Entry 8UFH (electron microscopy, 3.20 A resolution); this record covers chains B and G of the 4 polymer chains in the assembly.

Chain B:
Name: Lipopolysaccharide export system ATP-binding protein LptB
Organism: Acinetobacter baylyi ADP1
UniProt: Q6FC66 (Q6FC66_ACIAD); numbering as in UniProt (aligned over 1-249)
Amino-acid sequence (257 residues; row label = number of the first residue in the row; numbers below 1 keep their minus sign (Met-7 is residue -7)):
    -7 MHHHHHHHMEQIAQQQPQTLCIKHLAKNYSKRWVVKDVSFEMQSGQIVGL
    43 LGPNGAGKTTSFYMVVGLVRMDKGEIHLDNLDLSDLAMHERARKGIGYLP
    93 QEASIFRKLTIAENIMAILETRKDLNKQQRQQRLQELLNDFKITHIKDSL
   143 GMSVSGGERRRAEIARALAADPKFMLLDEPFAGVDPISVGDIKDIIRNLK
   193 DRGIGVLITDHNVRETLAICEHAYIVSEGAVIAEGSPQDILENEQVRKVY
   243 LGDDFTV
Not modelled in the structure: -7 to 9, 248-249
Sequence notes: expression tag (-7 to 0)

Chain G:
Name: LPS export ABC transporter permease LptG
Organism: Acinetobacter baylyi ADP1
UniProt: Q6FFD6 (Q6FFD6_ACIAD); residue numbers follow UniProt; this construct covers 1-356
Amino-acid sequence (356 residues; numbered 1 to 356; the number before each row is that of its first residue):
     1 MLARRIVAKHVTKTTALAMLGTTIVLVILQVLFTYLGELSNLKADYSAWQ
    51 AFLYVLWGAPRYLYEILPISALIGAILGLGTLASNSELIVMRSVGISLWR
   101 IVGWVIRSALVLVLLSFALSEWVVPYTNERANSVKSHQSVAALGEVRGYW
   151 SREGQRFIYVDYANSQGQLKRIQVVDFDDNYRLKSVTNAEQGQFVKDGQW
   201 LLNHSQQMAIQGQGDAVLANAAKQPFSLALQPKYVHMVTIDPEDLSFSQL
   251 VSFMNYMREYSQVPKTYQLAFWKKVASPFALITLVLVACSFIFGPLRQQS
   301 MGFRLVIALFIGLGFYYLQDFLGYASLVYNPSPAWFVLGPIVLMFVAGSY
   351 LLYRAR
Not modelled in the structure: 1-4, 136-144, 211-225, 356
Ligand contacts:
  - WJW ((2R,4R,5R,6R)-2-[(2R,4R,5R,6R)-5-[(2S,4R,5R,6R)-4-[(2R,3R,4R,5S,6S)-3-acetamido-6-carboxy-4,5-bis(oxidanyl)oxan-2-yl]oxy-6-[(1R)-1,2-bis(oxidanyl)ethyl]-2-carboxy-5-oxidanyl-oxan-2-yl]oxy-6-[(1R)-1,2-bis(oxidanyl)ethyl]-2-carboxy-2-[[(2R,3S,4R,5R,6R)-4-[(3S)-3-dodecanoyloxydodecanoyl]oxy-6-[[(2R,3S,4R,5R,6R)-5-[[(3R)-3-heptanoyloxynonanoyl]amino]-3-oxidanyl-4-[(3R)-3-oxidanyloctanoyl]oxy-6-phosphonooxy-oxan-2-yl]methoxy]-5-[[(3S)-3-[(3R)-3-oxidanyldodecanoyl]oxydecanoyl]amino]-3-phosphonooxy-oxan-2-yl]methoxy]oxan-4-yl]oxy-6-[(1R)-1,2-bis(oxidanyl)ethyl]-4,5-bis(oxidanyl)oxane-2-carboxylic acid): Leu26, Leu29, Gln30, Phe33, Thr34, Leu36, Gly37, Asn41, Arg61, Glu65, Ile66, Ile69, Lys135, Leu313, Tyr316, Tyr317
  - Y75 ((7S,10S,13S,17P)-10-(4-aminobutyl)-7-(3-aminopropyl)-17-(6-aminopyridin-3-yl)-20-chloro-13-[(1H-indol-3-yl)methyl]-12-methyl-6,7,9,10,12,13,15,16-octahydropyrido[2,3-b][1,5,8,11,14]benzothiatetraazacycloheptadecine-8,11,14(5H)-trione): Leu36, Gly37, Leu39, Ser40

Interface between chain B and chain G:
Pairs across the interface (38; chain B residue first):
  Met80(B) with Ile89(G); Arg92(G), hydrogen bond; Ser93(G)
  His81(B) with Arg92(G); Gly95(G); Ile96(G); Ser97(G)
  Ala84(B) with Arg92(G); Ser93(G); Gly95(G)
  Arg85(B) with Gly95(G), hydrogen bond (side chain-backbone)
  Ile88(B) with Ser93(G)
  Tyr90(B) with Ile89(G), hydrophobic; Ser93(G)
  Pro92(B) with Ser86(G); Val90(G), hydrophobic
  Glu94(B) with Ser86(G), hydrogen bond
  Ala95(B) with Asn85(G); Ser86(G)
  Ser96(B) with Asn85(G); Ser86(G); Val90(G)
  Phe98(B) with Glu87(G); Val90(G), hydrophobic; Met91(G), hydrophobic
  Arg99(B) with Asn85(G); Glu87(G)
  Lys100(B) with His10(G)
  Leu101(B) with Ile6(G), hydrophobic; His10(G)
  Glu105(B) with Ile6(G)
  Met108(B) with Ile6(G), hydrophobic
  Ala109(B) with Ile6(G), hydrophobic; Val7(G)
  Ile110(B) with Val94(G), hydrophobic
  Glu112(B) with Arg5(G), hydrogen bond (side chain-backbone); Ile6(G), hydrogen bond (side chain-backbone)
  Arg158(B) with Val90(G)
Other interface residues (no listed pair), chain B (25 interface residues in all): Leu60, Gly89, Ile97, Thr113, Ala162
Other interface residues (no listed pair), chain G (17 interface residues in all): Leu98

Overview:
The interface between chain B and chain G involves 25 residues on one side and 17 on the other; the contacts
include 5 hydrogen bonds. Polar pairs include Met80(B)-Arg92(G), Arg85(B)-Gly95(G) and Glu94(B)-Ser86(G).
Bound to chain G: compound WJW and compound Y75.
Here chain B is Lipopolysaccharide export system ATP-binding protein LptB and chain G is LPS export ABC
transporter permease LptG, both from Acinetobacter baylyi ADP1. Entry 8UFH (Acinetobacter baylyi LptB2FG bound
to Acinetobacter baylyi lipopolysaccharide and a macrocyclic peptide) was determined by electron microscopy
(same publication as 8FRL, 8FRM, 8FRN, 8FRO, 8FRP and 8UFG).
